3WO0 - chain A; structure by X-ray diffraction, 2.00 A resolution.

== Chain A ==
Molecule: Alanine-anticapsin ligase BacD
Source organism: Bacillus subtilis
Notes: EC 6.3.2.28
UniProtKB: P39641 (BACD_BACSU); residue numbers follow UniProt; this construct covers 4-468
Amino-acid sequence (470 residues; row label = number of the first residue in the row; numbers below 1 keep their minus sign (Gly-1 is residue -1)):
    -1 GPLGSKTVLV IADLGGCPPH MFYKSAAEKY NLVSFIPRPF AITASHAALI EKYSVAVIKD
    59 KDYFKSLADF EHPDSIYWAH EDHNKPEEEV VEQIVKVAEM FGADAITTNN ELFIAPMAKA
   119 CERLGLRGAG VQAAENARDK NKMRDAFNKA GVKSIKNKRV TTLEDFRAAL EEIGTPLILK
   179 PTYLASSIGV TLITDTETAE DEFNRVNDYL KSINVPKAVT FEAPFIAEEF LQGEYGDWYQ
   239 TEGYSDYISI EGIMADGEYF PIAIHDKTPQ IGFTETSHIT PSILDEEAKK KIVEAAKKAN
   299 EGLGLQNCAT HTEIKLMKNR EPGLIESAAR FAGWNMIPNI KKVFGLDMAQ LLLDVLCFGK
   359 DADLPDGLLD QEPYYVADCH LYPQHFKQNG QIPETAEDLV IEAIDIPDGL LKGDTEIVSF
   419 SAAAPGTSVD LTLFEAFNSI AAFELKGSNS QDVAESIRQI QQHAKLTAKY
Disordered / not traced: -1 to 3
Sequence notes: expression tag (-1 to 3)
Ion coordination: Mg2+ site 1: Glu311, Glu324 (together with ADP); Mg2+ site 2: Glu324 (together with ADP)
Small-molecule neighbours:
  - ADP (adenosine-5'-diphosphate): Lys138, Arg142, Ile176, Lys178, Leu182, Ala183, Ser184, Ser185, Ile186, Val188, Glu226, Glu227, Phe228, Leu229, Gln268, Phe271, Glu311, Lys313, Ile323, Glu324
  - alanine (ALA): Glu273, His276, His309, Glu311, Arg328, Ala330, Gly331, Trp332, Met334
Curated features (UniProtKB/Swiss-Prot):
  - binding site (Mg(2+)): Glu109, Leu182, Glu311, Glu324
  - binding site (ATP): Lys138, Lys178, Ser184, Ser185, Glu226 to Leu229, Gln268
  - binding site (substrate): Glu273, His309 to Glu311, Arg328 to Gly331
  - site: Trp332 (Plays a key role in restricting the N-terminal substrate specificity to small amino acids such as L-Ala)
  - mutagenesis: Tyr75 (Y75F: Almost no effect on catalytic efficiency), Glu109 (E109A: Loss of ligase activity), Ser184 (S184A: Almost no effect on catalytic efficiency), Glu273 (E273A: Loss of ligase activity), His309 (H309R: Loss of ligase activity), Glu311 (E311D: Loss of ligase activity), Arg328 (R328K: Loss of ligase activity), Trp332 (W332A: Hydrolyzes ATP, even in the absence of L-Ala, and the structure appears to show a cavity in the N-terminal substrate-binding pocket ...)

== In short ==
Chain A binds ADP and alanine. Glu311 and Glu324 coordinate Mg2+ site 1. UniProt lists 4 Mg2+-binding
residues, 9 ATP-binding residues, 8 substrate-binding residues and 8 mutagenesis sites.
Chain A is Alanine-anticapsin ligase BacD (Bacillus subtilis); the structure, Crystal structure of Bacillus
subtilis YwfE, an L-amino acid ligase, with bound ADP-Mg-Ala, was determined by X-ray diffraction together
with 3WO1 from the same study.
